PDB entry 7N2M | X-ray diffraction, 2.90 A resolution | chains A and B of the 3 polymer chains in the assembly

Chain A:
Molecule: DNA polymerase alpha catalytic subunit
Organism: Homo sapiens
Notes: EC 2.7.7.7
Reference sequence: P09884 (DPOLA_HUMAN); numbering as in UniProt (aligned over 336-1257)
Amino-acid sequence (922 residues; each row starts with the number of its first residue):
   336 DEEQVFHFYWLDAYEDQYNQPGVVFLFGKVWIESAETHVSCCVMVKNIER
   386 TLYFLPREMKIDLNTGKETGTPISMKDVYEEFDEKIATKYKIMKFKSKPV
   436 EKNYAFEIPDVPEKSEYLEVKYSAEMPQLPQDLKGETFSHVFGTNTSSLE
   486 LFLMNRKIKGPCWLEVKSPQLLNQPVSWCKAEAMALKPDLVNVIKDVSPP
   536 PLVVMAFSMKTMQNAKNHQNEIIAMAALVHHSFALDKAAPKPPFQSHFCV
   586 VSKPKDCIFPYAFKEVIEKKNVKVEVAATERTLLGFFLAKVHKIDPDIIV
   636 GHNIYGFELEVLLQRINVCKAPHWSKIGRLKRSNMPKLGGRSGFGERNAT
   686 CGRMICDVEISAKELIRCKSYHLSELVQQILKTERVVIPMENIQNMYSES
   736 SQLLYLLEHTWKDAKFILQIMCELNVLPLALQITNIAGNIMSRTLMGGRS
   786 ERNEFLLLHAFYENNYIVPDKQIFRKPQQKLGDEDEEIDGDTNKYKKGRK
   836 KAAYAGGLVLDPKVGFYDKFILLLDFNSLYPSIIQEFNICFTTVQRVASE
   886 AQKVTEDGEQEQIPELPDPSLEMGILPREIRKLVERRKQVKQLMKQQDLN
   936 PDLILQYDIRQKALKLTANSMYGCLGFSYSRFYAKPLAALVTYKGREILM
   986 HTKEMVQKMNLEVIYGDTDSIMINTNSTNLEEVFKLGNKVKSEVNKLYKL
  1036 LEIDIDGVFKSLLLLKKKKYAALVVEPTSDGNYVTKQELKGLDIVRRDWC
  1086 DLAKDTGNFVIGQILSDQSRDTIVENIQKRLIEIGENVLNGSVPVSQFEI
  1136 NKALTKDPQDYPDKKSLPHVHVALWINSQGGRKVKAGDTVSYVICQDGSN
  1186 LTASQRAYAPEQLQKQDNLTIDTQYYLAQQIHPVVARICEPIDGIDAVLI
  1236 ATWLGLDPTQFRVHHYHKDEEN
Not modelled in the structure: 336-337, 674-677, 809-833, 883-895, 1245-1257
Sequence notes: conflict Ala-516 (Val in P09884)
Curated features (UniProtKB/Swiss-Prot):
  - modified residue: Thr-406 (Phosphothreonine), Lys-970 (N6-succinyllysine)
Metal / ion sites: Zn2+ site 1: His-342, Glu-500; Mg2+: Asp-860, Phe-861, Asp-1004 (together with 2'-deoxycytidine-5'-triphosphate); Zn2+ site 2: Asp-860, Asp-1004 (together with 2'-deoxycytidine-5'-triphosphate); K+: Cys-1224, Glu-1225, Ile-1227, Ile-1230
Ligand contacts: 2'-deoxycytidine-5'-triphosphate (DCP): Asp-860, Phe-861, Asn-862, Ser-863, Leu-864, Tyr-865, Pro-866, Arg-922, Lys-950, Leu-951, Asn-954, Tyr-957, Thr-1003, Asp-1004
From the paper describing this entry:
  - binding site for the 11-nt RNA strand (chain B): Lys-1075
  - conformationally variable residues (side-chain flip): Lys-1075

Chain B:
Molecule: 11-nt RNA strand
Sequence (11 nucleotides; row label = number of the first residue in the row):
     1 GCCUGGAGCGC
Metal / ion sites: Zn2+ near G6 (its only coordinating residue here)

How chain A and chain B interact:
Contacting residue pairs (31; chain A residue first):
  Arg-702(A) / C9(B)  salt bridge to the phosphate
  Arg-702(A) / G10(B)  salt bridge to the phosphate
  Arg-834(A) / C9(B)  base contact
  Asp-1002(A) / G10(B)  hydrogen bond to the sugar
  Asp-1002(A) / C11(B)  sugar contact
  Thr-1003(A) / C11(B)  sugar contact
  Lys-1053(A) / G10(B)  hydrogen bond to the sugar
  Lys-1053(A) / C11(B)  sugar contact
  Lys-1075(A) / G10(B)  phosphate contact
  Lys-1075(A) / C11(B)  salt bridge to the phosphate
  Gly-1076(A) / C9(B)  sugar contact
  Gly-1076(A) / G10(B)  hydrogen bond to the phosphate
  Val-1080(A) / C9(B)  phosphate contact
  Arg-1081(A) / A7(B)  hydrogen bond to the base
  Arg-1081(A) / G8(B)  hydrogen bond to the sugar
  Arg-1081(A) / C9(B)  phosphate contact
  Arg-1082(A) / G8(B)  salt bridge to the phosphate
  Arg-1082(A) / C9(B)  hydrogen bond to the phosphate
  Asp-1083(A) / A7(B)  hydrogen bond to the sugar
  Asp-1083(A) / G8(B)  sugar contact
  Lys-1137(A) / A7(B)  sugar contact
  Lys-1137(A) / G8(B)  phosphate contact
  Ala-1138(A) / A7(B)  phosphate contact
  Ala-1138(A) / G8(B)  hydrogen bond to the phosphate
  Leu-1139(A) / A7(B)  phosphate contact
  Thr-1140(A) / A7(B)  hydrogen bond to the phosphate
  Lys-1141(A) / G6(B)  salt bridge to the phosphate
  Tyr-1146(A) / G6(B)  phosphate contact
  Tyr-1146(A) / A7(B)  hydrogen bond to the phosphate
  His-1154(A) / G6(B)  hydrogen bond to the phosphate
  His-1154(A) / A7(B)  salt bridge to the phosphate
Other interface residues (no listed pair), chain A (22 interface residues in all): Asp-1004, Leu-1074, Asp-1148, Leu-1152
Other interface residues (no listed pair), chain B (7 interface residues in all): G5

In short:
22 residues of chain A face 7 of chain B across their interface; the contacts include 11 hydrogen bonds and 6
salt bridges. Polar contacts include Arg-1081(A)/A7(B), Asp-1002(A)/G10(B) and Lys-1053(A)/G10(B). Bound to
chain A: 2'-deoxycytidine-5'-triphosphate. The paper reports a binding site for the 11-nt RNA strand (chain B)
at Lys-1075(A); conformational variability at Lys-1075(A).
Here chain A is DNA polymerase alpha catalytic subunit (Homo sapiens) and chain B is an 11-nt RNA strand.
Entry 7N2M (Crystal structure of DNA polymerase alpha catalytic core in complex with dCTP and template/primer
having T-C ...) was determined by X-ray diffraction.
